PDB entry 4C3P | X-ray diffraction, 2.69 A resolution | chains D and E of the 4 polymer chains in the assembly

# Chain D
Name: Aurora kinase A
Organism: Homo sapiens
Notes: EC 2.7.11.1; fragment: kinase domain, residues 121-403
UniProt: O14965 (AURKA_HUMAN); residue numbers follow UniProt; this construct covers 122-403
Chain sequence (282 residues; row label = number of the first residue in the row):
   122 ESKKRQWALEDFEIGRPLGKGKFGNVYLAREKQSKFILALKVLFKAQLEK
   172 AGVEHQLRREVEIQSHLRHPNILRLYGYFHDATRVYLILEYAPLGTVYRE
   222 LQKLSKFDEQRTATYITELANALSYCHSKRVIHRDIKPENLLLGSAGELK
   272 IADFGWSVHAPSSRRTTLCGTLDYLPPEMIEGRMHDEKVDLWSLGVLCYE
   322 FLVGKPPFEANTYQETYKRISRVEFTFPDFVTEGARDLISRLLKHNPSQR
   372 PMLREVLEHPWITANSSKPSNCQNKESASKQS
Unresolved in the structure: 122-124, 283-288, 391-403
UniProt features mapped onto this chain:
  - region: His280 to Leu293 (Activation segment)
  - active site: Asp256 (Proton acceptor)
  - binding site (ATP): Lys143, Lys162, Glu211 to Ala213, Glu260, Asn261, Asp274
  - modified residue: Thr287 (Phosphothreonine), Thr288 (Phosphothreonine), Ser342 (Phosphoserine)
  - cross-link: Lys258 (Glycyl lysine isopeptide (Lys-Gly) (interchain with G-Cter in SUMO2))
  - natural variant: Ser155 (S155R: In a colorectal adenocarcinoma sample), Val174 (V174M: In a metastatic melanoma sample)
  - mutagenesis: Lys162 (K162R: Loss of kinase activity), Phe165 (F165A: Decreases the interaction with phosphatase type 1 isoforms), Gly198 (G198N: Reduces interaction with TPX2. Reduces kinase activity tenfold. Promotes interaction with the AURKB binding partners INCENP and BIRC5 that are normally not bound by AURKA), Arg205 (R205A: Reduces ubiquitination and proteasomal degradation), Asp274 (D274N: Abolishes cilia disassembly and kinase activity), Thr287 (T287A: No direct effect on catalytic activity; T287E: Enhances interaction with TPX2), Thr288 (T288A: Reduces cilia disassembly and kinase activity; T288D: Mimics phosphorylation state and increases kinase activity), Cys290 (C290A: Enhances stability; when associated with A-393), Tyr334 (Y334A: Reduces binding to MYCN), Gln335 (Q335A: Reduces binding to MYCN), Phe346 (F346A: Decreases the interaction with phosphatase type 1 isoforms), Cys393 (C393A: Enhances stability; when associated with A-290)
What the authors report for this chain:
  - catalytic residues: Asp256, Asp274
  - conformationally variable residues (order/disorder transition): Ser283 to Thr288
  - self-association interface (contacts with another copy of this molecule); pairs are residue here / residue on that copy: Thr292-Lys258 (hydrogen bond), Tyr334-Cys290
  - mutagenesis - C290A: decreased catalytic activity on autophosphorylation
  - mutagenesis - C290A (0.7 +/- 0.1 s-1): unchanged catalytic activity on AP peptide
  - mutagenesis - D274A: abolished catalytic activity on autophosphorylate
  - mutagenesis - T288V (0.05 +/- 0.002 s-1): decreased catalytic activity on AP
  - post-translational modification sites: Thr288

# Chain E
Name: Targeting protein for XKLP2
Organism: Homo sapiens
Notes: fragment: aurora a kinase binding domain, residues 1-43
UniProt: Q9ULW0 (TPX2_HUMAN); residue numbers follow UniProt; this construct covers 1-43
Chain sequence (43 residues; numbered 1 to 43; the number before each row is that of its first residue):
     1 MSQVKSSYSYDAPSDFINFSSLDDEGDTQNIDSWFEEKANLEN
Unresolved in the structure: 1-3, 21-43

# How chain D and chain E interact
Contacting residue pairs (43):
  Arg126(D) - Asp15(E)
  Arg126(D) - Phe16(E)  hydrogen bond (backbone-backbone)
  Gln127(D) - Ser14(E)
  Gln127(D) - Asp15(E)  hydrogen bond
  Gln127(D) - Phe16(E)
  Trp128(D) - Ser14(E)  hydrogen bond (backbone-backbone)
  Trp128(D) - Asp15(E)  hydrogen bond (side chain-backbone)
  Trp128(D) - Phe16(E)  hydrophobic
  Trp128(D) - Ile17(E)
  Trp128(D) - Phe19(E)  hydrophobic
  Asp132(D) - Phe16(E)
  Glu152(D) - Phe16(E)
  Glu152(D) - Phe19(E)
  Gln154(D) - Phe16(E)
  Ser155(D) - Phe19(E)
  Phe157(D) - Phe19(E)  hydrophobic
  Lys166(D) - Tyr8(E)
  Glu170(D) - Lys5(E)
  Glu170(D) - Ser6(E)  hydrogen bond (side chain-backbone)
  Glu170(D) - Tyr8(E)  hydrogen bond
  Glu175(D) - Ser6(E)  hydrogen bond
  Glu175(D) - Tyr8(E)
  Leu178(D) - Tyr10(E)
  Arg179(D) - Tyr10(E)
  Val182(D) - Tyr10(E)  hydrophobic
  Val182(D) - Ala12(E)  hydrophobic
  Glu183(D) - Tyr10(E)
  Glu183(D) - Asp11(E)  hydrogen bond (side chain-backbone)
  Ser186(D) - Ala12(E)
  Ser186(D) - Pro13(E)
  His187(D) - Asp11(E)
  Tyr197(D) - Pro13(E)
  Tyr197(D) - Ile17(E)
  Gly198(D) - Pro13(E)
  Tyr199(D) - Tyr8(E)  hydrogen bond (side chain-backbone)
  Tyr199(D) - Ser9(E)
  Tyr199(D) - Tyr10(E)  hydrogen bond (side chain-backbone)
  Tyr199(D) - Ala12(E)
  Tyr199(D) - Pro13(E)  hydrogen bond (backbone-backbone)
  Tyr199(D) - Ser14(E)  hydrogen bond (backbone-side chain)
  His201(D) - Ser7(E)
  His201(D) - Tyr8(E)  hydrogen bond (side chain-backbone)
  Val206(D) - Tyr8(E)  hydrophobic
Also at the interface, not in a pair above, chain D (26 interface residues in all): Lys125, Leu159, Leu169, Phe200

# Overview
Chain D and chain E form an interface of 26 and 14 residues respectively, with 13 hydrogen bonds. Among the
polar pairs are Gln127(D)-Asp15(E), Trp128(D)-Asp15(E) and Glu170(D)-Ser6(E). From the paper: catalytic
residues Asp256(D) and Asp274(D); C290A of chain D reduces catalytic activity on autophosphorylation; 3
substitutions were tested in all.
Chain D is Aurora kinase A and chain E is Targeting protein for XKLP2, both from Homo sapiens; the structure,
Structure of dephosphorylated Aurora A (122-403) bound to TPX2 and AMPPCP, was determined by X-ray diffraction
(same publication as 4C3R).
